Entry 3BGT (X-ray diffraction, 2.10 A resolution); this record covers chains B and C of the 4 polymer chains in the assembly.

Chain B (and C):
Protein: Probable acetoacetate decarboxylase
Organism: Chromobacterium violaceum
Notes: EC 4.1.1.4; chain C of this document is another copy of the same molecule, construct and numbering; everything in this record applies to it too
UniProtKB: Q7NSA6 (ADC_CHRVO); residues 1-246 here = UniProt positions 1-246
Amino-acid sequence (246 residues; numbered 1 to 246; the number before each row is that of its first residue):
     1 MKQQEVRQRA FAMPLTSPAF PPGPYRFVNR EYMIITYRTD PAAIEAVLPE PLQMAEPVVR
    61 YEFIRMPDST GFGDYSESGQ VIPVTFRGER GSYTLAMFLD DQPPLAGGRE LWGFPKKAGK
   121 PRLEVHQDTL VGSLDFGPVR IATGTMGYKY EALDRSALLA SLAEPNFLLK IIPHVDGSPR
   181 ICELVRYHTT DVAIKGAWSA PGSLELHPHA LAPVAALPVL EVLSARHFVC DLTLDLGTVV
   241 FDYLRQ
Not modelled in the structure: 245-246
Modified positions: Mse1, Mse13, Mse33, Mse54, Mse66, Mse97, Mse146 (selenomethionine; parent Met)
Swiss-Prot annotation at these positions:
  - active site: Lys116 (Schiff-base intermediate with acetoacetate)
  - site: Lys117 (Important for activity)

How chain B and chain C interact:
Residue-residue contacts - 17 pairs, chain B then chain C:
  Pro21(B) - Tyr150(C)  hydrophobic
  Pro67(B) - Tyr148(C)
  Asp68(B) - Tyr148(C)  hydrogen bond
  Asp68(B) - Lys149(C)  salt bridge
  Ser69(B) - Tyr148(C)
  Thr70(B) - Tyr148(C)
  Thr70(B) - Lys149(C)
  Gly71(B) - Tyr148(C)  hydrogen bond (backbone-backbone)
  Gly71(B) - Lys149(C)
  Phe72(B) - Asp128(C)
  Gly73(B) - Gln127(C)
  Gly73(B) - Tyr148(C)
  Asp74(B) - Val125(C)
  Asp74(B) - Gln127(C)  hydrogen bond (backbone-backbone)
  Asp101(B) - Gln127(C)
  Asp101(B) - Asp128(C)  hydrogen bond (side chain-backbone)
  Pro103(B) - Asp128(C)
Interface residues without a listed pair, chain B (12 interface residues in all): Asp100

Overview:
Chain B and chain C form an interface of 12 and 6 residues respectively, with 4 hydrogen bonds and 1 salt
bridge. Among the polar pairs are Asp68(B)-Lys149(C), Asp68(B)-Tyr148(C) and Asp101(B)-Asp128(C). Curated
annotation (UniProt) lists active-site residue Lys116(B) on chain B.
Chain B and chain C are both Probable acetoacetate decarboxylase (Chromobacterium violaceum); the structure,
Structural Studies of Acetoacetate Decarboxylase, was determined by X-ray diffraction (same publication as
3BH2 and 3BH3).
